Entry 7P6U (electron microscopy, 3.90 A resolution); this record covers chains A and S of the 7 polymer chains in the assembly.

[Chain A]
Protein: Lon protease
Organism: Thermus thermophilus
Notes: EC 3.4.21.53
UniProt: Q9LCX1 (Q9LCX1_THETH); residues 1-795 here = UniProt positions 1-795
Chain sequence (795 residues; numbered 1 to 795; the number before each row is that of its first residue):
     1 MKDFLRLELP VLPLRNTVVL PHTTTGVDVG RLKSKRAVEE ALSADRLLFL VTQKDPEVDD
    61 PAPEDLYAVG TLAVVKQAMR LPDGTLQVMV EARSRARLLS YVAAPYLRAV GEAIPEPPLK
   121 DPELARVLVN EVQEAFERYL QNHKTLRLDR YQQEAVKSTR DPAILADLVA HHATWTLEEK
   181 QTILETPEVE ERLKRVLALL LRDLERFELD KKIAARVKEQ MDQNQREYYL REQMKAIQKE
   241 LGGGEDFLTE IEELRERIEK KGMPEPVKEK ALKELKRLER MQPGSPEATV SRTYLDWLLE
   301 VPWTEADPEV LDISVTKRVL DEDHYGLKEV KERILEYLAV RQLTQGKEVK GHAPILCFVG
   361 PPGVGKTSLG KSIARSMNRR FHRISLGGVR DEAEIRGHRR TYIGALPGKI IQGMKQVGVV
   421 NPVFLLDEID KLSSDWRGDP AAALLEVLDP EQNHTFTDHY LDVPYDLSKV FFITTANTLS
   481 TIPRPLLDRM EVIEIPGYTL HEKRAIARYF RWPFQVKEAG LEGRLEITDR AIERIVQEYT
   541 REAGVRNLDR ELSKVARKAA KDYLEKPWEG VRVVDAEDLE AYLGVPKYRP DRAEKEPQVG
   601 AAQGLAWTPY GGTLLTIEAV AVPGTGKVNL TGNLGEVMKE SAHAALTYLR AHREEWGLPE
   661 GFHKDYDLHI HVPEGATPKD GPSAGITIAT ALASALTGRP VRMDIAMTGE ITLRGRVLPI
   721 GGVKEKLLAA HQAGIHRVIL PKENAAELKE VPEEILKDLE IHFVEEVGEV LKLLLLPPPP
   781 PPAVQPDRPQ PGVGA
Disordered / not traced: 1-5, 778-795
Ligand contacts: AMP-PNP (ANP; phosphoaminophosphonic acid-adenylate ester): Asp323, His324, Tyr325, Gly326, Pro361, Pro362, Gly363, Val364, Gly365, Lys366, Thr367, Ser368, Asp427, Glu428, Thr475, Asn477, Tyr498, Ile506, Phe510, Arg511, Val545, Arg546
Reported in the primary citation:
  - binding site for (Unk)(unk)(unk)(unk)(unk)(unk)(unk) (chain S): Tyr402
  - self-association interface (contacts with another copy of this molecule): Leu197 to Glu227
  - conformationally variable residues (helix shift): Glu190 to Glu240

[Chain S]
Protein: (Unk)(unk)(unk)(unk)(unk)(unk)(unk)
Organism: Thermus thermophilus
Chain sequence (7 residues; numbered 1 to 7; the number before each row is that of its first residue; X marks 7 residues of unknown identity (built as UNK)):
     1 XXXXXXX

[How chain A and chain S interact]
Interface residues of chain A (facing chain S), 5 residues: His398, Thr401, Tyr402, Ile403, Trp436

[Overview]
No residue of chain A is in contact with chain S. Chain A binds AMP-PNP. The paper reports a binding site for
(Unk)(unk)(unk)(unk)(unk)(unk)(unk) (chain S) at Tyr402(A); conformational variability at Glu190(A).
Chain A is Lon protease and chain S is (Unk)(unk)(unk)(unk)(unk)(unk)(unk), both from Thermus thermophilus;
the structure, Lon protease from Thermus Thermophilus, was determined by electron microscopy.
